PDB entry 9B62 | electron microscopy, 2.90 A resolution | chains A and E of the 7 polymer chains in the assembly

# Chain A
Protein: Exportin-1
From: Homo sapiens
Reference sequence: O14980 (XPO1_HUMAN); residue numbers follow UniProt; this construct covers 1-1071
Chain sequence (1074 residues; row label = number of the first residue in the row; numbers below 1 keep their minus sign (Ser-2 is residue -2)):
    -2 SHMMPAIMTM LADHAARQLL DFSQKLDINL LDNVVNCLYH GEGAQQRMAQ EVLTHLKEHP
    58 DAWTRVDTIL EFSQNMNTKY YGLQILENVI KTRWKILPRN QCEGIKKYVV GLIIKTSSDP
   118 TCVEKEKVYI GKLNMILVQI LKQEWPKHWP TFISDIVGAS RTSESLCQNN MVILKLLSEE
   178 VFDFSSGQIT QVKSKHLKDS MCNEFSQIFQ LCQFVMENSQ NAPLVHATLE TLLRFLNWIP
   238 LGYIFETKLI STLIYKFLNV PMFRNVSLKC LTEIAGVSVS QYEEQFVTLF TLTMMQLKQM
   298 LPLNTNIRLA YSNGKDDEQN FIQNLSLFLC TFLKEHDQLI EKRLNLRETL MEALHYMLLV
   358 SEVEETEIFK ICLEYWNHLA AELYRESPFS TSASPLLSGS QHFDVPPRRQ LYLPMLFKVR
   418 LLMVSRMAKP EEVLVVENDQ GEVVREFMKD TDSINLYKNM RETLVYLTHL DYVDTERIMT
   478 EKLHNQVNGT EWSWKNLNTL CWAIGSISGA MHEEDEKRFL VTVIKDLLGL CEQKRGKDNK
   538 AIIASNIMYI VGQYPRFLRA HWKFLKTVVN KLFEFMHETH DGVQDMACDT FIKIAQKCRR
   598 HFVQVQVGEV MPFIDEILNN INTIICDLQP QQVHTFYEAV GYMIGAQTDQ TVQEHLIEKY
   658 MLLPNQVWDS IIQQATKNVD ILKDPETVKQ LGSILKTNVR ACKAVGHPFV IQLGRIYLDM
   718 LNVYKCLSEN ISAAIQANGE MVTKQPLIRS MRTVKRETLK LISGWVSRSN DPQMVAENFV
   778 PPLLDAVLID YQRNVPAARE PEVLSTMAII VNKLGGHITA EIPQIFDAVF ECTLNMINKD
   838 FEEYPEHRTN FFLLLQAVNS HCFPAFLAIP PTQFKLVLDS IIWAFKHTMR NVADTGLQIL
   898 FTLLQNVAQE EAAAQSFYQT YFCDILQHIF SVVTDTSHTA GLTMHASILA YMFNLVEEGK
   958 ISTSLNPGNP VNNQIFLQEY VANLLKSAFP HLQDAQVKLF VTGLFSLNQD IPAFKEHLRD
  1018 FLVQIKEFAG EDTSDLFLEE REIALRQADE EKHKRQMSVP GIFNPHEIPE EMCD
Disordered / not traced: -2 to 8, 390-400, 1053-1071
Sequence notes: expression tag (-2 to 0)
UniProt features mapped onto this chain:
  - region: Pro411 to Phe414 (Necessary for HTLV-1 Rex multimerization), Val800 to Pro820 (Interaction with HIV-1 Rev)
  - modified residue: Ser391 (Phosphoserine), Lys446 (N6-acetyllysine), Thr448 (Phosphothreonine), Ser450 (Phosphoserine), Tyr454 (Phosphotyrosine), Lys693 (N6-acetyllysine), Ser1031 (Phosphoserine)
  - mutagenesis: Ser191 (S191A: Does not abolish Rex-mediated mRNA export), Val284 (V284E: Does not abolish Rex-mediated mRNA export), Asp334 (D334G: Does not abolish Rex-mediated mRNA export), Ile337 (I337L: Does not abolish Rex-mediated mRNA export), Thr346 (T346A: Does not abolish Rex-mediated mRNA export), Val402 (V402I: Does not abolish Rex-mediated mRNA export), Pro411 (P411T: Strongly abolishes interaction with Rex and RANBP3, abolishes Rex-mediated mRNA export. Does not abolish interaction with RANBP3; when associated with S-414. Abolishes Rex multimerization ...), Met412 (M412V: Does not abolish interaction with Rex and RANBP3, and Rex-mediated mRNA export), Phe414 (F414S: Strongly abolishes interaction with Rex and RANBP3, abolishes Rex-mediated mRNA export. Does not abolish interaction with RANBP3; when associated with T-411. Abolishes Rex multimerization ...), Glu428 to Asp447 (Abolishes Ran binding activity in absence of cargo and abolishes partially Ran binding activity in presence of cargo), Val430 to Lys446 (Partially restores Ran binding activity in presence of cargo), Val430 to Val433 (Abolishes Ran binding activity both in absence or presence of cargo), 13 further mutagenesis entries in UniProt

# Chain E
Protein: E3 SUMO-protein ligase RanBP2
From: Homo sapiens
Notes: EC 2.3.2.-
Reference sequence: P49792 (RBP2_HUMAN); numbering as in UniProt (aligned over 2446-3060)
Chain sequence (619 residues; numbered 2442 to 3060; the number before each row is that of its first residue):
  2442 GSHMDSLITP HVSRSSTPRE SPCGKIAVAV LEETTRERTD VIQGDDVADA TSEVEVSSTS
  2502 ETTPKAVVSP PKFVFGSESV KSIFSSEKSK PFAFGNSSAT GSLFGFSFNA PLKSNNSETS
  2562 SVAQSGSESK VEPKKCELSK NSDIEQSSDS KVKNLFASFP TEESSINYTF KTPEKAKEKK
  2622 KPEDSPSDDD VLIVYELTPT AEQKALATKL KLPPTFFCYK NRPDYVSEEE EDDEDFETAV
  2682 KKLNGKLYLD GSEKCRPLEE NTADNEKECI IVWEKKPTVE EKAKADTLKL PPTFFCGVCS
  2742 DTDEDNGNGE DFQSELQKVQ EAQKSQTEEI TSTTDSVYTG GTEVMVPSFC KSEEPDSITK
  2802 SISSPSVSSE TMDKPVDLST RKEIDTDSTS QGESKIVSFG FGSSTGLSFA DLASSNSGDF
  2862 AFGSKDKNFQ WANTGAAVFG TQSVGTQSAG KVGEDEDGSD EEVVHNEDIH FEPIVSLPEV
  2922 EVKSGEEDEE ILFKERAKLY RWDRDVSQWK ERGVGDIKIL WHTMKNYYRI LMRRDQVFKV
  2982 CANHVITKTM ELKPLNVSNN ALVWTASDYA DGEAKVEQLA VRFKTKEVAD CFKKTFEECQ
  3042 QNLMKLQKGH VSLAAELSK
Disordered / not traced: 2442-2506, 2518-2630, 2693-2840, 2882-2910, 3049-3060
Sequence notes: expression tag (2442-2445)
UniProt features mapped onto this chain:
  - region: Asp2631 to Val2635 (Interaction with sumoylated RANGAP1)
  - modified residue: Ser2462 (Phosphoserine), Ser2493 (Phosphoserine), Ser2510 (Phosphoserine), Ser2526 (Phosphoserine), Thr2613 (Phosphothreonine), Tyr2666 (Phosphotyrosine), Ser2668 (Phosphoserine), Ser2741 (Phosphoserine), Thr2743 (Phosphothreonine), Ser2805 (Phosphoserine), Ser2900 (Phosphoserine)
  - cross-link (Glycyl lysine isopeptide (Lys-Gly)): Lys2522 (interchain with G-Cter in SUMO2), Lys2592 (interchain with G-Cter in SUMO), Lys2594 (interchain with G-Cter in SUMO1), Lys2612 (interchain with G-Cter in SUMO2), Lys2792 (interchain with G-Cter in SUMO2), Lys2815 (interchain with G-Cter in SUMO2)
  - mutagenesis: Val2632 (V2632K: Abolishes interaction with sumoylated RANGAP1), Ile2634 (I2634K: Abolishes interaction with sumoylated RANGAP1), Val2635 (V2635K: Abolishes interaction with sumoylated RANGAP1), Pro2640 (P2640A: No effect on SUMO E3 ligase activity), Lys2645 (K2645A: No effect on SUMO E3 ligase activity), Leu2651 (L2651A: Abolishes binding to UBE2I and SUMO E3 ligase activity), Lys2652 (K2652A: No effect on SUMO E3 ligase activity), Leu2653 (L2653A: Abolishes binding to UBE2I and SUMO E3 ligase activity), Pro2654 (P2654A: Impairs SUMO E3 ligase activity), Pro2655 (P2655A: No effect on SUMO E3 ligase activity), Thr2656 (T2656A: Impairs SUMO E3 ligase activity), Phe2657 (F2657A: Abolishes binding to UBE2I and SUMO E3 ligase activity), 5 further mutagenesis entries in UniProt

# How chain A and chain E interact
Contacting residue pairs (92):
  Trp60(A) with Phe2842(E)
  Asp64(A) with Phe2842(E); Gly2843(E)
  Asn97(A) with Gly2841(E)
  Gly101(A) with Phe2842(E)
  Ile102(A) with Phe2842(E), hydrophobic
  Lys104(A) with Ser2845(E), hydrogen bond (side chain-backbone); Gly2847(E), hydrogen bond (side chain-backbone)
  Tyr105(A) with Phe2842(E), hydrophobic; Gly2843(E); Ser2845(E)
  Val107(A) with Phe2850(E), hydrophobic
  Gly108(A) with Leu2848(E)
  Ile111(A) with Leu2848(E); Ser2849(E); Phe2850(E); Leu2853(E), hydrophobic
  Asp152(A) with Phe2850(E); Ala2851(E); Ala2854(E)
  Gly155(A) with Ala2854(E); Asn2857(E), hydrogen bond (backbone-side chain)
  Ala156(A) with Phe2850(E); Leu2853(E), hydrophobic; Ala2854(E)
  Ser157(A) with Phe2863(E)
  Arg158(A) with Asn2857(E); Gly2859(E); Phe2861(E); Ala2862(E), hydrogen bond (backbone-backbone)
  Thr159(A) with Leu2853(E); Asn2857(E), hydrogen bond; Ala2862(E)
  Ser160(A) with Phe2863(E)
  Glu161(A) with Phe2863(E)
  Leu163(A) with Leu2853(E), hydrophobic
  Cys164(A) with Phe2863(E), hydrophobic
  Leu208(A) with Phe2861(E), hydrophobic
  Phe211(A) with Phe2861(E), hydrophobic; Phe2863(E), hydrophobic
  Val212(A) with Phe2863(E), hydrophobic
  Glu214(A) with Lys2866(E)
  Asn215(A) with Gly2864(E); Ser2865(E); Lys2866(E)
  Ser216(A) with Lys2866(E); Trp2872(E)
  Gln217(A) with Lys2866(E), hydrogen bond (side chain-backbone); Asp2867(E), hydrogen bond (side chain-backbone); Phe2870(E); Trp2872(E)
  Asn218(A) with Trp2872(E)
  Ala219(A) with Trp2872(E), hydrophobic
  Val222(A) with Trp2872(E), hydrophobic
  Lys253(A) with Lys2866(E)
  Asn256(A) with Thr2875(E); Gly2876(E), hydrogen bond (backbone-backbone)
  Val257(A) with Trp2872(E), hydrophobic
  Pro258(A) with Ala2873(E); Asn2874(E)
  Met259(A) with Trp2872(E), hydrophobic
  Phe260(A) with Trp2872(E), hydrophobic
  Met297(A) with Ala2878(E); Val2879(E), hydrogen bond (backbone-backbone)
  Ala307(A) with Phe2880(E), hydrophobic
  Tyr308(A) with Phe2880(E)
  Glu315(A) with Val2879(E); Phe2880(E)
  Phe318(A) with Val2879(E), hydrophobic
  Ile319(A) with Phe2880(E), hydrophobic
  Ile669(A) with Phe2514(E), hydrophobic
  Gln670(A) with Lys2513(E), hydrogen bond
  Thr673(A) with Lys2513(E); Phe2514(E)
  Val676(A) with Phe2514(E), hydrophobic
  Gly711(A) with Val2508(E); Val2509(E); Ser2510(E), hydrogen bond (backbone-backbone)
  Leu715(A) with Val2509(E), hydrophobic; Ser2510(E); Pro2512(E)
  Asp716(A) with Pro2512(E); Lys2513(E), hydrogen bond (side chain-backbone); Phe2514(E), hydrogen bond (side chain-backbone)
  Asn719(A) with Pro2512(E); Phe2514(E), hydrogen bond (side chain-backbone); Val2515(E)
  Val720(A) with Phe2514(E), hydrophobic
  Lys722(A) with Phe2516(E)
  Cys723(A) with Phe2516(E), hydrophobic
  Glu726(A) with Phe2516(E)
  Asn775(A) with Val2508(E)
Interface residues without a listed pair, chain A (76 interface residues in all): Val63, Leu83, Gln98, Ile110, Leu134, Phe149, Ile153, Asn167, Leu221, Arg261, Gln296, Leu298, Thr302, Asp666, Ala672, Leu679, Val707, Arg712, Tyr714, Met771, Phe776
Interface residues without a listed pair, chain E (43 interface residues in all): Pro2511, Thr2846, Ser2858, Asp2860, Ala2877, Gly2881
The authors on this interface:
  - interface residues, chain E: Ala2507(E), Phe2514(E), Gly2841(E), Phe2842(E), Phe2850(E)

# In short
76 residues of chain A face 43 of chain E across their interface, with 14 hydrogen bonds. Polar pairs include
Lys104(A)-Ser2845(E), Lys104(A)-Gly2847(E) and Gly155(A)-Asn2857(E). From UniProt: 26 mutagenesis sites on
chain A; 17 mutagenesis sites on chain E. The paper reports interface residues Ala2507(E), Phe2514(E) and
Gly2841(E) among others.
Here chain A is Exportin-1 and chain E is E3 SUMO-protein ligase RanBP2, both from Homo sapiens. Entry 9B62
(Human RANBP2/RAN(GTP)/RANGAP1-SUMO1/UBC9/CRM1/RAN(GTP) - composite map and model) was determined by electron
microscopy.
